7F1U - chains C and D of the 4 polymer chains in the assembly; structure by X-ray diffraction, 2.40 A resolution.

# Chain C (and D)
Molecule: L-methionine gamma-lyase
Source organism: Pseudomonas putida
Notes: EC 4.4.1.11, 4.4.1.2; chain D of this document is another copy of the same molecule, construct and numbering; everything in this record applies to it too
UniProtKB: P13254 (MEGL_PSEPU); numbering as in UniProt (aligned over 1-398)
Sequence (398 residues; row label = number of the first residue in the row):
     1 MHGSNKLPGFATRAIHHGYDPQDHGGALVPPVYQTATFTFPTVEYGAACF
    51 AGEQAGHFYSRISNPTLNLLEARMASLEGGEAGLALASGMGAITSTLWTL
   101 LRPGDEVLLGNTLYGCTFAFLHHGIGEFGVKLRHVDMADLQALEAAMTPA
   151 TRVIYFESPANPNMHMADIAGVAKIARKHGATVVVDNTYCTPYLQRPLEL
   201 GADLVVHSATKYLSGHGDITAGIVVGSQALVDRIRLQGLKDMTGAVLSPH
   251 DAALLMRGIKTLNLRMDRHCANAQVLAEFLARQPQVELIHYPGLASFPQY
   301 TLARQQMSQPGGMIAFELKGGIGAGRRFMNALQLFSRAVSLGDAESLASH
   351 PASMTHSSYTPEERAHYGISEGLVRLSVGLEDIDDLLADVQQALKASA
Disordered / not traced: 1-6
Differences from the reference sequence: engineered mutation Ser349 (Gln in P13254)
Residues lining bound ligands:
  - 3LM ((2E)-2-[({3-hydroxy-2-methyl-5-[(phosphonooxy)methyl]pyridin-4-yl}methyl)amino]-4-(methylsulfanyl)but-2-enoic acid), molecule 1: Phe50, Tyr59, Arg61
  - 3LM, molecule 2: Ser88, Gly89, Met90, Ile93, Tyr114, Cys116, Glu157, Asn161, Asp186, Thr188, Tyr189, Ser208, Thr210, Lys211, Thr220, Ala221, Val339, Ser340, Leu341, Thr355, Arg375

# Chain C / chain D interface
Residue-residue contacts - 131 pairs, chain C then chain D:
  Gln34(C) with Asp218(D), hydrogen bond (side chain-backbone); Ile219(D); Asp251(D), hydrogen bond
  Thr35(C) with Gly217(D)
  Ala36(C) with Thr210(D); Gly217(D), hydrogen bond (backbone-backbone); Ile219(D)
  Thr37(C) with Ala338(D); Val339(D), hydrogen bond (side chain-backbone); Ser340(D)
  Phe38(C) with Ala338(D)
  Thr39(C) with Ser336(D); Arg337(D)
  Phe40(C) with Arg337(D), hydrogen bond (backbone-side chain)
  Pro41(C) with Arg337(D), hydrogen bond (backbone-side chain)
  Thr42(C) with Asn330(D)
  Val43(C) with Arg326(D); Met329(D), hydrophobic; Asn330(D); Met354(D), hydrophobic
  Glu44(C) with Arg326(D), salt bridge; Asn330(D)
  Ala47(C) with Ser353(D)
  Phe50(C) with Val339(D), hydrophobic; Ser353(D); Met354(D)
  Phe58(C) with Val339(D)
  Tyr59(C) with Thr210(D); Lys211(D)
  Arg61(C) with Ser88(D); Met90(D); Tyr114(D), hydrogen bond; Cys116(D), hydrogen bond
  Ala87(C) with Ala87(D), hydrophobic; Gly244(D); Val246(D)
  Ser88(C) with Arg61(D); Gly244(D), hydrogen bond (side chain-backbone)
  Met90(C) with Arg61(D); Lys240(D); Asp241(D)
  Gly91(C) with Thr243(D); Gly244(D)
  Thr94(C) with Asp241(D); Met242(D); Thr243(D), hydrogen bond (side chain-backbone)
  Trp98(C) with Trp98(D), hydrophobic; Phe128(D), hydrophobic; Met242(D), hydrogen bond (side chain-backbone)
  Leu101(C) with Phe128(D)
  Arg102(C) with His123(D), hydrogen bond (side chain-backbone); Glu127(D), salt bridge; Phe128(D)
  Pro103(C) with Glu127(D); Phe128(D), hydrophobic
  Tyr114(C) with Arg61(D), hydrogen bond
  Cys116(C) with Arg61(D), hydrogen bond; Lys240(D), hydrogen bond; Asp241(D)
  Ala119(C) with Asp241(D)
  Phe120(C) with Asp241(D); Met242(D), hydrophobic
  His123(C) with Arg102(D), hydrogen bond (backbone-side chain)
  Gly124(C) with Met242(D)
  Glu127(C) with Arg102(D), salt bridge; Pro103(D)
  Phe128(C) with Trp98(D), hydrophobic; Leu101(D); Arg102(D); Pro103(D), hydrophobic; Phe128(D); Met242(D), hydrophobic
  Thr210(C) with Ala36(D); Tyr59(D)
  Lys211(C) with Tyr59(D), hydrogen bond
  Gly217(C) with Thr35(D); Ala36(D), hydrogen bond (backbone-backbone)
  Asp218(C) with Gln34(D), hydrogen bond (backbone-side chain)
  Ile219(C) with Ala36(D)
  Lys240(C) with Met90(D); Cys116(D); Ser358(D)
  Asp241(C) with Met90(D); Thr94(D); Cys116(D); Ala119(D); Phe120(D)
  Met242(C) with Thr94(D); Trp98(D), hydrogen bond (backbone-side chain); Phe120(D), hydrophobic; Gly124(D); Phe128(D), hydrophobic; Thr243(D)
  Thr243(C) with Gly91(D); Thr94(D), hydrogen bond (backbone-side chain); Thr243(D); Ala245(D)
  Gly244(C) with Ala87(D); Ser88(D), hydrogen bond (backbone-side chain); Gly91(D); Ala245(D)
  Ala245(C) with Thr243(D); Gly244(D); Ala245(D), hydrophobic
  Val246(C) with Ala87(D)
  Ser248(C) with Ser248(D); Asp251(D), hydrogen bond
  His250(C) with His250(D)
  Asp251(C) with Gln34(D), hydrogen bond; Ser248(D), hydrogen bond
  Arg326(C) with Val43(D); Glu44(D)
  Met329(C) with Val43(D), hydrophobic
  Asn330(C) with Thr42(D); Val43(D), hydrogen bond (side chain-backbone); Glu44(D), hydrogen bond
  Ser336(C) with Thr39(D)
  Arg337(C) with Thr39(D); Phe40(D), hydrogen bond (backbone-backbone); Pro41(D), hydrogen bond (side chain-backbone); Val43(D)
  Ala338(C) with Thr37(D); Phe38(D); Thr39(D)
  Val339(C) with Thr37(D), hydrogen bond (backbone-side chain); Phe50(D), hydrophobic
  Ser353(C) with Ala47(D); Phe50(D)
  Met354(C) with Phe40(D), hydrophobic; Phe50(D)
  Ser357(C) with Phe50(D)
Interface residues without a listed pair, chain C (64 interface residues in all): Ser60, Ile125, Val130, Thr220, Ser340, Leu347
Interface residues without a listed pair, chain D (67 interface residues in all): Phe58, Ser60, Ile125, Val130, Ser208, Thr220, Asp343, Thr355, Ser357

# Overview
64 residues of chain C face 67 of chain D across their interface; the contacts include 30 hydrogen bonds and 3
salt bridges. Among the polar pairs are Glu44(C)-Arg326(D), Arg102(C)-Glu127(D) and Gln34(C)-Asp218(D).
Ligands of chain C: compound 3LM.
Chain C and chain D are both L-methionine gamma-lyase (Pseudomonas putida); the structure, Crystal structure
of Pseudomonas putida methionine gamma-lyase Q349S mutant with L-methionine intermediates, was determined by
X-ray diffraction (same publication as 7F1P and 7F1V).
